1KKM - chains C and H of the 6 polymer chains in the assembly; structure by X-ray diffraction, 2.80 A resolution.

[Chain C]
Name: HprK protein
Source organism: Lactobacillus casei
Notes: EC 2.7.1.-, 3.1.3.-
Reference sequence: Q9RE09 (HPRK_LACCA); residues 128-319 here = UniProt positions 128-319
Sequence (205 residues; numbered 115 to 319; the number before each row is that of its first residue):
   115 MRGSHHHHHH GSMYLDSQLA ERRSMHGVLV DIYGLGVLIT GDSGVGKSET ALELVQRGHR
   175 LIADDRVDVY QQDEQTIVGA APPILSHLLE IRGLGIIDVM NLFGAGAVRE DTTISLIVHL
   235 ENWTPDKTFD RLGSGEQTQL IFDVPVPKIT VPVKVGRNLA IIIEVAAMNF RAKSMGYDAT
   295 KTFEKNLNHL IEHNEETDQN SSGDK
Unresolved in the structure: 115-135, 311-319
Sequence notes: expression tag (115-127)
Curated features (UniProtKB/Swiss-Prot):
  - region: Leu203 to Asp212 (Important for the catalytic mechanism of both phosphorylation and dephosphorylation), Pro266 to Arg271 (Important for the catalytic mechanism of dephosphorylation)
  - active site: His140, Lys161, Asp179 (Proton acceptor), Arg245
  - binding site (ATP): Gly155 to Ser162
  - binding site (Mg(2+)): Ser162, Glu204
Reported in the primary citation:
  - catalytic residues: Asp179
  - binding site for phosphate ion: Ser157 to Ser162
  - catalytic residues: Lys161, Arg245 (proposed by the authors, not directly observed)

[Chain H]
Name: Phosphocarrier protein hpr
Source organism: Bacillus subtilis
Reference sequence: P08877 (PTHP_BACSU); residues 1-88 here correspond to UniProt positions 0-87 (UniProt number = residue number - 1)
Sequence (100 residues; each row starts with the number of its first residue; numbers below 1 keep their minus sign (Met-11 is residue -11)):
   -11 MRGSHHHHHH GSMAQKTFKV TADSGIHARP ATVLVQTASK YDADVNLEYN GKTVNLKSIM
    49 GVMSLGIAKG AEITISASGA DENDALNALE ETMKSERLGE
Unresolved in the structure: -11 to 1
Sequence notes: expression tag (-11 to 0); modified residue (46); engineered mutation Arg85 (Gly84 in P08877)
Modified positions: Ser46 (phosphoserine; SEP)
Reported in the primary citation:
  - post-translational modification sites: Ser46

[Chain C / chain H interface]
Contacting residue pairs - 20 pairs, chain C then chain H:
  Thr242(C) with Gln24(H)
  Arg245(C) with Lys45(H), hydrogen bond (side chain-backbone); Ser46(H)
  Leu246(C) with Ala16(H), hydrophobic; Thr20(H); Met51(H), hydrophobic
  Phe297(C) with Met51(H), hydrophobic
  Glu298(C) with Ala16(H)
  Leu301(C) with His15(H); Ala16(H); Met51(H)
  Leu304(C) with Ser52(H); Gly54(H)
  Ile305(C) with Gly54(H); Ile55(H); Ala56(H)
  Asn308(C) with Leu53(H); Gly54(H)
  Glu309(C) with Ala56(H); Lys57(H)
Interface residues without a listed pair, chain C (11 interface residues in all): Asn302
Interface residues without a listed pair, chain H (16 interface residues in all): Gly13, Tyr37, Ile47

[Summary]
The interface between chain C and chain H involves 11 residues on one side and 16 on the other; the contacts
include 1 hydrogen bond. Its one hydrogen-bonded contact is Arg245(C)-Lys45(H). The paper reports catalytic
residues Asp179(C), Lys161(C) and Arg245(C); a binding site for phosphate ion at Ser157(C).
Here chain C is HprK protein (Lactobacillus casei) and chain H is Phosphocarrier protein hpr (Bacillus
subtilis). Entry 1KKM (L.casei HprK/P in complex with B.subtilis P-Ser-HPr) was determined by X-ray
diffraction together with 1KKL from the same study.
